Entry 8GLX (electron microscopy, 3.88 A resolution); this record covers chains A and B of the 10 polymer chains in the assembly.

Chain A (and B):
Name: Transposon Tn7 transposition protein TnsC
From: Escherichia coli
Notes: chain B of this document is another copy of the same molecule, construct and numbering; everything in this record applies to it too
UniProtKB: P05846 (TNSC_ECOLX); residue numbers follow UniProt; this construct covers 1-503
Amino-acid sequence (523 residues; numbered 1 to 523; the number before each row is that of its first residue):
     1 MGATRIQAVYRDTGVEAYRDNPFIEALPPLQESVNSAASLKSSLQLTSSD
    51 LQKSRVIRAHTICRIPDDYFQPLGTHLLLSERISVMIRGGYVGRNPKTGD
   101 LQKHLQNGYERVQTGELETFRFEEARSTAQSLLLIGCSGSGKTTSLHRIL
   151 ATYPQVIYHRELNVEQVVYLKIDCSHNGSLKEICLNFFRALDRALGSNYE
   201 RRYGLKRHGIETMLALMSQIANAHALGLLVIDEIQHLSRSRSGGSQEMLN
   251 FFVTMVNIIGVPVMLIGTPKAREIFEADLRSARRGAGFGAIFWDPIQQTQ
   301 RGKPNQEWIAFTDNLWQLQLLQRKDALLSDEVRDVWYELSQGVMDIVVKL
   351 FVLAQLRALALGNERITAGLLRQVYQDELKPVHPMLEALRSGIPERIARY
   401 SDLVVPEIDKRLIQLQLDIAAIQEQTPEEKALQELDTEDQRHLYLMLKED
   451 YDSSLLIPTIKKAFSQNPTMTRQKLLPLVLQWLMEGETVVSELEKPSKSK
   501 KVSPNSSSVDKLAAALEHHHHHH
Not modelled in the structure: 1-2, 125-129, 486-523 (chain B: 1-3, 486-523)
Differences from the reference sequence: engineered mutation Gly2 (Ser in P05846); expression tag (504-523)
Bound ions: Mg2+: Thr143, Glu233 (together with ADP)
Small-molecule neighbours: ADP (adenosine-5'-diphosphate): Pro66, Asp67, Tyr69, Phe70, Gln71, Gly139, Ser140, Gly141, Lys142, Thr143, Thr144, Glu233, Phe311, Met344, Asp345, Val348

How chain A and chain B interact:
Pairs across the interface (42):
  Ser48(A) - Glu449(B)
  Gly74(A) - Ala420(B)
  Gly74(A) - Ala421(B)
  Thr75(A) - Leu417(B)
  Glu81(A) - Val56(B)
  Glu81(A) - Ile57(B)
  Arg82(A) - His60(B)
  Gln106(A) - Gln7(B)
  Tyr109(A) - Ile6(B)  hydrophobic
  Tyr109(A) - Gln7(B)
  Tyr109(A) - Val9(B)  hydrogen bond (side chain-backbone)
  Tyr109(A) - Ala26(B)  hydrogen bond (side chain-backbone)
  Tyr109(A) - Leu27(B)
  Glu110(A) - Gln7(B)  hydrogen bond
  Glu110(A) - Val9(B)
  Val112(A) - Pro29(B)
  Gln113(A) - Val9(B)  hydrogen bond (side chain-backbone)
  Gln113(A) - Arg11(B)
  Gln113(A) - Glu25(B)
  Gln113(A) - Leu27(B)  hydrogen bond (side chain-backbone)
  Thr119(A) - Ser39(B)
  Thr119(A) - Thr152(B)
  Arg121(A) - Arg148(B)
  Phe122(A) - Ala151(B)  hydrogen bond (backbone-backbone)
  Phe122(A) - Thr152(B)
  Phe122(A) - Pro154(B)  hydrophobic
  Arg280(A) - His176(B)
  Arg280(A) - Glu407(B)  salt bridge
  Ser281(A) - His176(B)  hydrogen bond (backbone-side chain)
  Arg284(A) - Asp67(B)
  Ile291(A) - Ile413(B)  hydrophobic
  Phe292(A) - Lys410(B)
  Gln300(A) - Asp418(B)  hydrogen bond
  Glu307(A) - Ala421(B)
  Leu327(A) - Glu438(B)
  Leu327(A) - His442(B)
  Met446(A) - Leu476(B)  hydrophobic
  Asp450(A) - Gln473(B)
  Gln473(A) - Asp450(B)
  Gln473(A) - Tyr451(B)
  Pro477(A) - Leu480(B)  hydrophobic
  Leu480(A) - Pro477(B)  hydrophobic
Other interface residues (no listed pair), chain A (40 interface residues in all): Leu73, Leu77, Leu78, Gln102, Leu105, Thr114, Phe120, Asn257, Arg283, Ala290, Gln317, His442, Leu447, Met484
Other interface residues (no listed pair), chain B (49 interface residues in all): Thr4, Arg5, Ala8, Tyr10, His147, Tyr153, Ile157, Arg193, Gln416, Gln423, Glu424, Asp439, Leu445, Met446, Lys474

Summary:
Chain A and chain B form an interface of 40 and 49 residues respectively, with 8 hydrogen bonds and 1 salt
bridge. Polar contacts include Arg280(A)-Glu407(B), Tyr109(A)-Val9(B) and Tyr109(A)-Ala26(B). Bound to chain
A: ADP. Thr143(A) and Glu233(A) coordinate Mg2+.
Both chains are Transposon Tn7 transposition protein TnsC (Escherichia coli). Entry 8GLX (CryoEM structure of
the TnsC(1-503)-TnsD(1-318)-DNA complex in a 6:2:1 stoichiometry from E. coli Tn7) was determined by electron
microscopy together with 8GLU, 8GLW, 8VCJ and 8VCT from the same study.
